PDB entry 7DC6 | X-ray diffraction, 2.68 A resolution | chains A and E of the 3 polymer chains in the assembly

Chain A:
Protein: MHC class I antigen
Organism: Ailuropoda melanoleuca
UniProtKB: B2KT53 (B2KT53_AILME); residues 2-276 here correspond to UniProt positions 25-299 (UniProt number = residue number + 23)
Sequence (275 residues; numbered 2 to 276; the number before each row is that of its first residue):
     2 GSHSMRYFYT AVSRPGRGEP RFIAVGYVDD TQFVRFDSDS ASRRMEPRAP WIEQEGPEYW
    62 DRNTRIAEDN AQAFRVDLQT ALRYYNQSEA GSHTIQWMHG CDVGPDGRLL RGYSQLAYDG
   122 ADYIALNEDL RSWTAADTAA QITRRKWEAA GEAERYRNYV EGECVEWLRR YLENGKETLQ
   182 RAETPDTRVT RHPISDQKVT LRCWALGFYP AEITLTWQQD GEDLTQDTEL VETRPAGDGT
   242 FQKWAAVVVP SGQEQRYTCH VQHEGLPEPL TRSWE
Disulfide bonds: Cys102-Cys165, Cys204-Cys260

Chain E:
Protein: CCV-NGY9 peptide from Spike protein
Organism: Canine coronavirus
UniProtKB: Q65984 (SPIKE_CVCAK); residues 1-9 here correspond to UniProt positions 437-445 (UniProt number = residue number + 436)
Sequence (9 residues; each row starts with the number of its first residue):
     1 NGYNFFSTF

How chain A and chain E interact:
Pairs across the interface - 42 pairs, chain A then chain E:
  Met6(A) with Asn1(E)
  Tyr8(A) with Asn1(E); Gly2(E)
  Tyr60(A) with Asn1(E)
  Arg63(A) with Asn1(E)
  Asn64(A) with Asn1(E); Gly2(E), hydrogen bond (side chain-backbone)
  Ile67(A) with Gly2(E); Tyr3(E); Asn4(E)
  Asp70(A) with Asn4(E)
  Asn71(A) with Tyr3(E); Phe5(E)
  Ala74(A) with Phe5(E); Thr8(E)
  Val77(A) with Thr8(E)
  Asp78(A) with Thr8(E); Phe9(E), hydrogen bond (side chain-backbone)
  Thr81(A) with Phe9(E)
  Tyr85(A) with Phe9(E), hydrogen bond (side chain-backbone)
  Trp98(A) with Tyr3(E), hydrophobic
  His100(A) with Tyr3(E)
  Leu117(A) with Phe9(E), hydrophobic
  Tyr124(A) with Phe9(E), hydrophobic
  Thr144(A) with Phe9(E), hydrogen bond (side chain-backbone)
  Lys147(A) with Phe9(E), hydrogen bond (side chain-backbone)
  Trp148(A) with Phe5(E), hydrophobic; Ser7(E); Thr8(E), hydrogen bond (side chain-backbone)
  Glu153(A) with Tyr3(E), hydrogen bond; Phe5(E); Ser7(E), hydrogen bond
  Arg156(A) with Tyr3(E), hydrogen bond; Asn4(E), hydrogen bond (side chain-backbone); Phe5(E); Phe6(E)
  Tyr157(A) with Tyr3(E), hydrogen bond (backbone-side chain)
  Tyr160(A) with Asn1(E), hydrogen bond (side chain-backbone); Gly2(E); Tyr3(E), hydrophobic
  Trp168(A) with Asn1(E)
  Tyr172(A) with Asn1(E), hydrogen bond (side chain-backbone)
Also at the interface, not in a pair above, chain A (29 interface residues in all): Tyr10, Ile96, Ala151

In short:
Chain A and chain E form an interface of 29 and 9 residues respectively; the contacts include 13 hydrogen
bonds. Polar contacts include Asn64(A)-Gly2(E), Asp78(A)-Phe9(E) and Tyr85(A)-Phe9(E).
Chain A is MHC class I antigen (Ailuropoda melanoleuca) and chain E is CCV-NGY9 peptide from Spike protein
(Canine coronavirus); the structure, Giant panda MHC class I complexes, was determined by X-ray diffraction.
